7U0C - chains A and B; structure by X-ray diffraction, 3.30 A resolution.

# Chain A
Name: HEPC3.4 Fab Heavy Chain
Source organism: Homo sapiens
Notes: antibody fragment or engineered binder
Amino-acid sequence (238 residues; row label = number of the first residue in the row; a row labelled like 82A-82C holds insertion residues (82A, then the next letters in order)):
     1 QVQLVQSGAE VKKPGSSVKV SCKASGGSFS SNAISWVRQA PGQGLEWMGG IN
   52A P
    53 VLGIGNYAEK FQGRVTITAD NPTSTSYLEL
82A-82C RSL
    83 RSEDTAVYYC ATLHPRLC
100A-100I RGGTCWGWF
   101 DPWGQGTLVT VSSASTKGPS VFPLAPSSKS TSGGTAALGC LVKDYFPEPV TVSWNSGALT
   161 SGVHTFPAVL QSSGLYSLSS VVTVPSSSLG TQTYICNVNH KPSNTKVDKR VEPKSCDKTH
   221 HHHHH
Unresolved in the structure: 128-134, 214-225
Cystine bridges: Cys22-Cys92, Cys100-Cys100E, Cys140-Cys196

# Chain B
Name: HEPC3.4 Fab Light Chain
Source organism: Homo sapiens
Notes: antibody fragment or engineered binder
Amino-acid sequence (214 residues; numbered 1 to 214; the number before each row is that of its first residue):
     1 DIQMTQSPSS LSASVGDRVT ITCRAGQNIN NYLNWYQQKP GKAPKVLIYA ASNLQSGVPS
    61 RFSGSGSGTD FTLTISSLQP EDFATYYCQQ SHSTVRTFGQ GTKVEIKRTV AAPSVFIFPP
   121 SDEQLKSGTA SVVCLLNNFY PREAKVQWKV DNALQSGNSQ ESVTEQDSKD STYSLSSTLT
   181 LSKADYEKHK VYACEVTHQG LSSPVTKSFN RGEC
Unresolved in the structure: 1-8, 212-214
Cystine bridges: Cys23-Cys88, Cys134-Cys194

# Interface between chain A and chain B
Contacting residue pairs (65; chain A residue first):
  Val37(A) - Phe98(B)  hydrophobic
  Gln39(A) - Gln38(B)  hydrogen bond
  Gln39(A) - Tyr87(B)  hydrogen bond
  Gly44(A) - Tyr87(B)
  Leu45(A) - Pro44(B)  hydrophobic
  Leu45(A) - Phe98(B)
  Trp47(A) - Arg96(B)
  Tyr91(A) - Gln38(B)
  Tyr91(A) - Lys42(B)
  Tyr91(A) - Ala43(B)  hydrophobic
  Tyr91(A) - Pro44(B)
  Arg98(A) - Asn31(B)  hydrogen bond (side chain-backbone)
  Arg98(A) - Tyr32(B)
  Arg98(A) - Ala50(B)
  Leu99(A) - Tyr32(B)
  Leu99(A) - Ser93(B)
  Trp100F(A) - Ser91(B)
  Trp100F(A) - His92(B)  hydrogen bond (side chain-backbone)
  Trp100F(A) - Ser93(B)
  Gly100G(A) - Asn34(B)  hydrogen bond (backbone-side chain)
  Gly100G(A) - Gln89(B)
  Gly100G(A) - Ser91(B)
  Trp100H(A) - Asn34(B)
  Trp100H(A) - Tyr36(B)
  Trp100H(A) - Val46(B)  hydrophobic
  Trp100H(A) - Tyr49(B)  hydrophobic
  Phe100I(A) - Tyr36(B)  hydrogen bond (backbone-side chain)
  Phe100I(A) - Val46(B)
  Phe100I(A) - Gln89(B)
  Asp101(A) - Val46(B)
  Asp101(A) - Gln55(B)  hydrogen bond
  Trp103(A) - Tyr36(B)
  Trp103(A) - Ala43(B)  hydrophobic
  Trp103(A) - Pro44(B)
  Gly104(A) - Ala43(B)
  Gln105(A) - Lys42(B)
  Phe122(A) - Ser121(B)
  Phe122(A) - Gln124(B)
  Pro123(A) - Ser121(B)  hydrogen bond (backbone-side chain)
  Leu124(A) - Phe118(B)  hydrophobic
  Ala125(A) - Phe118(B)
  Ala137(A) - Phe116(B)  hydrophobic
  Ala137(A) - Phe118(B)
  Lys143(A) - Ser131(B)
  Lys143(A) - Thr180(B)
  His164(A) - Asn137(B)  hydrogen bond
  His164(A) - Asn138(B)
  His164(A) - Ser174(B)  hydrogen bond
  Phe166(A) - Leu135(B)  hydrophobic
  Phe166(A) - Ser162(B)
  Phe166(A) - Thr164(B)
  Phe166(A) - Ser174(B)
  Phe166(A) - Leu175(B)
  Phe166(A) - Ser176(B)
  Pro167(A) - Ser162(B)  hydrogen bond (backbone-side chain)
  Pro167(A) - Val163(B)
  Val169(A) - Gln160(B)
  Val169(A) - Glu161(B)
  Val169(A) - Ser162(B)
  Leu170(A) - Gln160(B)
  Gln171(A) - Gln160(B)
  Ser179(A) - Ser176(B)  hydrogen bond
  Val181(A) - Leu135(B)  hydrophobic
  Thr183(A) - Asn137(B)
  Lys209(A) - Glu123(B)
Also at the interface, not in a pair above, chain A (39 interface residues in all): Gln43, Glu46, Arg100A, Thr135, Ala136, Leu138, Leu141
Also at the interface, not in a pair above, chain B (41 interface residues in all): Gln100, Ser127, Val133, Thr178

# In short
The interface between chain A and chain B involves 39 residues on one side and 41 on the other; the contacts
include 12 hydrogen bonds. Polar pairs include Gln39(A)-Gln38(B), Gln39(A)-Tyr87(B) and Arg98(A)-Asn31(B).
Chain A is HEPC3.4 Fab Heavy Chain and chain B is HEPC3.4 Fab Light Chain, both from Homo sapiens; the
structure, Crystal structure of broadly neutralizing antibody HEPC3.4, was determined by X-ray diffraction
together with 7U0B from the same study.
